6QO8 - chains A and B; structure by X-ray diffraction, 1.32 A resolution.

# Chain A (and B)
Name: Ribonucleoside-diphosphate reductase subunit beta
From: Bacillus anthracis str. Sterne
Notes: EC 1.17.4.1; chain B of this document is another copy of the same molecule, construct and numbering; everything in this record applies to it too
Reference sequence: Q81TB4 (Q81TB4_BACAN); residue numbers follow UniProt; this construct covers 1-322
Sequence (322 residues; numbered 1 to 322; the number before each row is that of its first residue):
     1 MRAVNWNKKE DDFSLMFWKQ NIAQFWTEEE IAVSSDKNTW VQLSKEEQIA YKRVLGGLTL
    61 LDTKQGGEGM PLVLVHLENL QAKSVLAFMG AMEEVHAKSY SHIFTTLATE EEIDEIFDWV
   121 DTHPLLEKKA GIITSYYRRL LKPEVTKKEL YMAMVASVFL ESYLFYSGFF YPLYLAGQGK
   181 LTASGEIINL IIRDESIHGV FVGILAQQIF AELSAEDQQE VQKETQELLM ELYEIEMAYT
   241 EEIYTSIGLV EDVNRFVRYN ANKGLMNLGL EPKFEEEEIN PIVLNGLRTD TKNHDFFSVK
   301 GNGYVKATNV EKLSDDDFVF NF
Disordered / not traced: 288-322
Metal / ion sites: Fe2+ site 1: Asp62, Glu93, His96, Glu195; Fe2+ site 2: Glu93, Glu161, Glu195, His198
What the authors report for this chain:
  - Fe2+ coordination: Asp62, Glu93, His96, Glu161, Glu195, His198
  - conformationally variable residues (side-chain flip): Tyr100
  - catalytic residues: Tyr100 (citing earlier work)

# Chain A / chain B interface
Residue-residue contacts - 89 pairs, chain A then chain B:
  Met1(A) - Leu60(B)
  Met1(A) - Lys64(B)
  Met1(A) - Val120(B)
  Met1(A) - Asp121(B)  hydrogen bond (backbone-backbone)
  Met1(A) - Glu127(B)  hydrogen bond (backbone-side chain)
  Met1(A) - Ala130(B)  hydrophobic
  Arg2(A) - Leu60(B)
  Arg2(A) - Thr63(B)
  Arg2(A) - Asp121(B)  hydrogen bond (backbone-side chain)
  Ala3(A) - Thr59(B)
  Ala3(A) - Leu60(B)
  Ala3(A) - Thr63(B)
  Ala3(A) - Phe117(B)
  Val4(A) - Thr59(B)
  Val4(A) - Thr63(B)  hydrogen bond (backbone-side chain)
  Val4(A) - Ala97(B)  hydrophobic
  Val4(A) - Phe117(B)
  Asn5(A) - Ile113(B)
  Asn5(A) - Asp114(B)  hydrogen bond
  Asn5(A) - Phe117(B)
  Trp6(A) - Lys98(B)
  Trp6(A) - Ser101(B)  hydrogen bond (backbone-side chain)
  Asn7(A) - Glu110(B)  hydrogen bond (side chain-backbone)
  Asn7(A) - Ile113(B)
  Asn7(A) - Asp114(B)  hydrogen bond
  Lys8(A) - Asp114(B)
  Leu15(A) - Lys98(B)
  Trp18(A) - Glu94(B)
  Trp18(A) - Val95(B)
  Trp18(A) - Lys98(B)
  Ile22(A) - Thr27(B)
  Phe25(A) - Phe25(B)  hydrophobic
  Thr27(A) - Ile22(B)
  Thr59(A) - Ala3(B)
  Thr59(A) - Val4(B)
  Leu60(A) - Met1(B)
  Leu60(A) - Arg2(B)
  Leu60(A) - Ala3(B)
  Thr63(A) - Arg2(B)
  Thr63(A) - Ala3(B)
  Thr63(A) - Val4(B)  hydrogen bond (side chain-backbone)
  Lys64(A) - Met1(B)
  Gly67(A) - Leu74(B)
  Gly67(A) - Val75(B)
  Pro71(A) - Pro71(B)  hydrophobic
  Pro71(A) - Val75(B)  hydrophobic
  Leu74(A) - Gly67(B)
  Leu74(A) - Pro71(B)  hydrophobic
  Val75(A) - Gly67(B)
  Val75(A) - Pro71(B)  hydrophobic
  Lys83(A) - Gly67(B)
  Ser84(A) - Glu94(B)  hydrogen bond
  Ala87(A) - Ala91(B)
  Ala87(A) - Glu94(B)
  Phe88(A) - Phe25(B)  hydrophobic
  Phe88(A) - Ala91(B)  hydrophobic
  Ala91(A) - Ala87(B)
  Ala91(A) - Phe88(B)  hydrophobic
  Ala91(A) - Ala91(B)  hydrophobic
  Glu94(A) - Trp18(B)
  Glu94(A) - Ser84(B)  hydrogen bond
  Glu94(A) - Ala87(B)
  Val95(A) - Trp18(B)
  Ala97(A) - Val4(B)  hydrophobic
  Lys98(A) - Trp6(B)
  Lys98(A) - Leu15(B)
  Lys98(A) - Trp18(B)
  Ser101(A) - Trp6(B)  hydrogen bond (side chain-backbone)
  Glu110(A) - Asn7(B)  hydrogen bond (backbone-side chain)
  Ile113(A) - Asn5(B)
  Ile113(A) - Asn7(B)
  Asp114(A) - Asn5(B)  hydrogen bond
  Asp114(A) - Asn7(B)  hydrogen bond
  Asp114(A) - Lys8(B)
  Phe117(A) - Ala3(B)
  Phe117(A) - Val4(B)
  Phe117(A) - Asn5(B)
  Val120(A) - Met1(B)
  Asp121(A) - Met1(B)  hydrogen bond (side chain-backbone)
  Asp121(A) - Arg2(B)  hydrogen bond (side chain-backbone)
  Glu127(A) - Met1(B)  hydrogen bond (side chain-backbone)
  Ala130(A) - Met1(B)  hydrophobic
  Leu141(A) - His76(B)
  Leu141(A) - Leu140(B)
  Leu141(A) - Leu141(B)
  Leu141(A) - Lys142(B)
  Leu141(A) - Pro143(B)
  Lys142(A) - Leu141(B)
  Pro143(A) - Leu141(B)
Also at the interface, not in a pair above, chain A (51 interface residues in all): Gly56, Gly66, Leu72, His76, Leu80, Gly131, Thr134, Arg138, Leu140
Also at the interface, not in a pair above, chain B (51 interface residues in all): Gly56, Gly66, Leu72, Leu80, Lys83, Gly131, Thr134, Arg138

# In short
The chain A/chain B interface involves 51 residues from each chain, with 18 hydrogen bonds. Among the polar
pairs are Met1(A)-Glu127(B), Arg2(A)-Asp121(B) and Val4(A)-Thr63(B). Asp62(A), Glu93(A), His96(A) and
Glu195(A) coordinate Fe2+ site 1. From the paper: the catalytic residue Tyr100(A); Fe2+ coordination by
Asp62(A), Glu93(A) and His96(A) among others.
Chain A and chain B are both Ribonucleoside-diphosphate reductase subunit beta (Bacillus anthracis str.
Sterne); the structure, Crystal structure of ribonucleotide reductase NrdF from Bacillus anthracis
anaerobically soaked with ferrous ions, was determined by X-ray diffraction together with 6QO5, 6QO7, 6QO9 and
6QOB from the same study.
